4FQF - chains B and D of the 4 polymer chains in the assembly; structure by X-ray diffraction, 2.28 A resolution.

[Chain B (and D)]
Name: Aldehyde dehydrogenase, mitochondrial
Organism: Homo sapiens
Notes: EC 1.2.1.3; chain D of this document is another copy of the same molecule, construct and numbering; everything in this record applies to it too
UniProt: P05091 (ALDH2_HUMAN); residues 1-500 here correspond to UniProt positions 18-517 (UniProt number = residue number + 17)
Amino-acid sequence (500 residues; row label = number of the first residue in the row):
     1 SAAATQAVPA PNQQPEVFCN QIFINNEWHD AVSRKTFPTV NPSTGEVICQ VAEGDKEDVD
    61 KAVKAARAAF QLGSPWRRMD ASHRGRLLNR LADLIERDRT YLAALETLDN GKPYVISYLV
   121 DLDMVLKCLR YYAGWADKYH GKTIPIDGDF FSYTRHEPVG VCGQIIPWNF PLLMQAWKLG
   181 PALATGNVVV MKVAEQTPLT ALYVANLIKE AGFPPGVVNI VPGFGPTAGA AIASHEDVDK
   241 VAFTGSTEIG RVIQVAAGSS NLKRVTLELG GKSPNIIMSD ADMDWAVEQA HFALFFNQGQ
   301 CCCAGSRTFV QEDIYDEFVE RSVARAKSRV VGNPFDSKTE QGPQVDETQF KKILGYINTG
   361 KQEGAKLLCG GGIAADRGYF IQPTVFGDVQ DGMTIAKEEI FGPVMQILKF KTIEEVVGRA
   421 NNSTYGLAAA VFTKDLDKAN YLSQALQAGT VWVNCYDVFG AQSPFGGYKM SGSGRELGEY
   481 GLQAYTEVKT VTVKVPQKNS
Not modelled in the structure: 1-7
Glycans and other covalent adducts: nitrogen dioxide (2NO) linked to Cys302
Bound ions: Na+: Val40, Asp109, Gln196
Small-molecule neighbours:
  - nitrogen dioxide (2NO): Asn169, Phe170, Trp177, Cys301, Cys303, Phe465
  - NAD (nicotinamide-adenine-dinucleotide): Ile165, Ile166, Pro167, Trp168, Asn169, Lys192, Val193, Ala194, Glu195, Gln196, Phe224, Gly225, Pro226, Gly229, Ala230, Phe243, Thr244, Gly245, Ser246, Ile249, Val252, Ile253, Glu268, Leu269, Gly270, Gln349, Lys352, Glu399, Phe401
  - urea (URE): Phe70, Arg77, Glu157, Pro158, Val159, Gly160
From the paper describing this entry:
  - binding site for nitrogen dioxide: Asn169, Cys302
  - post-translational modification sites: Cys302
  - catalytic residues: Cys302
  - mutagenesis - E268Q/C301S/C303S: decreased catalytic activity on GTN (citing earlier work)
  - mutagenesis - E268Q: unchanged catalytic activity (citing earlier work)

[How chain B and chain D interact]
Pairs across the interface (30):
  Ser82(B) with Gln462(D)
  Arg86(B) with Glu96(D), salt bridge; Arg130(D)
  Asn89(B) with Asn89(D)
  Glu96(B) with Arg86(D), salt bridge
  Arg130(B) with Arg86(D)
  Tyr131(B) with Asp137(D); Lys138(D), hydrogen bond (backbone-side chain)
  Gly134(B) with Gly134(D); Lys138(D)
  Trp135(B) with Lys138(D)
  Asp137(B) with Tyr131(D); Gln462(D), hydrogen bond
  Lys138(B) with Tyr131(D), hydrogen bond (side chain-backbone); Gly134(D); Trp135(D)
  His140(B) with Glu479(D), salt bridge
  Asp437(B) with Pro496(D)
  Gln444(B) with Gln497(D), hydrogen bond (side chain-backbone); Lys498(D); Asn499(D), hydrogen bond (side chain-backbone)
  Gln462(B) with Ser82(D); Asp137(D), hydrogen bond
  Glu479(B) with His140(D), salt bridge
  Val493(B) with Leu436(D), hydrophobic
  Lys494(B) with Asp437(D)
  Pro496(B) with Asp437(D)
  Gln497(B) with Gln444(D)
  Lys498(B) with Gln444(D)
  Asn499(B) with Gln444(D), hydrogen bond (backbone-side chain)
Interface residues without a listed pair, chain B (25 interface residues in all): Leu436, Asn440, Tyr441, Val495
Interface residues without a listed pair, chain D (25 interface residues in all): Asn440, Tyr441, Val493, Lys494, Val495

[Summary]
The chain B/chain D interface involves 25 residues from each chain, with 7 hydrogen bonds and 4 salt bridges.
Polar contacts include Arg86(B)-Glu96(D), His140(B)-Glu479(D) and Tyr131(B)-Lys138(D). Ligands of chain B: NAD
and urea. Covalently linked nitrogen dioxide: at Cys302(B). From the paper: the catalytic residue Cys302(B);
E268Q/C301S/C303S of chain B reduce catalytic activity on GTN.
Chain B and chain D are both Aldehyde dehydrogenase, mitochondrial (Homo sapiens); the structure, Crystal
structure of a thionitrate intermediate of human aldehyde dehydrogenase-2, was determined by X-ray diffraction
together with 4FR8 from the same study.
